5F46 - chains A and B; structure by X-ray diffraction, 1.85 A resolution.

Chain A (and B):
Protein: aminoglycoside acetyltransferase meta-AAC0020
Source organism: uncultured bacterium
Notes: chain B of this document is another copy of the same molecule, construct and numbering; everything in this record applies to it too
UniProt: A0A059WZ16 (A0A059WZ16_9BACT); numbering as in UniProt (aligned over 1-157)
Chain sequence (157 residues; row label = number of the first residue in the row):
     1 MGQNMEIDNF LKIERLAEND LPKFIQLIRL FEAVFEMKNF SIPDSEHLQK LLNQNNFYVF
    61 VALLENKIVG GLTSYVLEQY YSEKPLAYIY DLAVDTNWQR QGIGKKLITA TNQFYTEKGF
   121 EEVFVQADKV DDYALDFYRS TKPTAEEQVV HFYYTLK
Not modelled in the structure: 1-7 (chain B: 1-6)
From the paper describing this entry:
  - catalytic residues: Y90, D91, L92 (proposed by the authors, not directly observed)
  - mutagenesis - Y138A: abolished growth in response to heterologous resistance in E. coli
  - mutagenesis - D91A: abolished growth
  - mutagenesis - L92P, D131A: decreased growth
  - mutagenesis - D131A (40-fold): decreased catalytic activity on the four tested aminoglycosides
  - specificity-determining residues: F35, D128 (proposed by the authors, not directly observed)

How chain A and chain B interact:
Contacting residue pairs (159):
  F24(A) with Y80(B), hydrophobic
  I28(A) with Y80(B), hydrophobic
  F31(A) with Y80(B), hydrophobic; Y81(B)
  F35(A) with Y81(B)
  M37(A) with Y81(B), hydrophobic
  F40(A) with Y81(B)
  P43(A) with Y80(B); Y81(B); S82(B)
  D44(A) with E83(B)
  H47(A) with E78(B); Q79(B), hydrogen bond (side chain-backbone); S82(B), hydrogen bond (side chain-backbone); E83(B)
  L48(A) with Y80(B)
  K50(A) with E78(B), salt bridge
  L51(A) with E78(B); Q79(B); Y80(B), hydrophobic
  Q54(A) with E78(B)
  N56(A) with N56(B)
  F57(A) with Y80(B), hydrophobic
  T73(A) with Y80(B), hydrogen bond
  Y75(A) with L77(B), hydrophobic; E78(B), hydrogen bond (side chain-backbone); Y80(B)
  L77(A) with Y75(B), hydrophobic
  E78(A) with H47(B); L51(B); Q54(B); Y75(B), hydrogen bond (backbone-side chain)
  Q79(A) with H47(B), hydrogen bond (backbone-side chain); L51(B)
  Y80(A) with F24(B), hydrophobic; I28(B), hydrophobic; F31(B), hydrophobic; P43(B); L48(B); L51(B); F57(B), hydrophobic; T73(B), hydrogen bond; Y75(B); Y90(B); D91(B), hydrogen bond
  Y81(A) with F31(B); F35(B); M37(B), hydrophobic; F40(B); S41(B); P43(B); D91(B), hydrogen bond
  S82(A) with P43(B); H47(B), hydrogen bond (backbone-side chain)
  E83(A) with D44(B); H47(B)
  L86(A) with Y90(B)
  Y90(A) with Y80(B); L86(B)
  D91(A) with Y80(B), hydrogen bond; Y81(B), hydrogen bond
  N112(A) with Y154(B); L156(B)
  Y115(A) with L156(B)
  T116(A) with L156(B); K157(B)
  F120(A) with L156(B)
  E121(A) with T155(B); L156(B), hydrogen bond (backbone-backbone)
  E122(A) with Y153(B); Y154(B)
  V123(A) with Y153(B); Y154(B), hydrogen bond (backbone-backbone); L156(B), hydrophobic
  F124(A) with H151(B); F152(B); Y153(B), hydrophobic
  V125(A) with V150(B); H151(B); F152(B), hydrogen bond (backbone-backbone)
  Q126(A) with V150(B)
  A127(A) with V149(B); V150(B), hydrogen bond (backbone-backbone)
  D128(A) with E147(B); V149(B)
  K129(A) with K129(B); Q148(B), hydrogen bond (backbone-backbone); V150(B)
  L135(A) with V150(B), hydrophobic; F152(B), hydrophobic
  Y138(A) with F152(B), hydrophobic; Y154(B)
  R139(A) with F152(B)
  T141(A) with Y154(B), hydrogen bond
  P143(A) with F152(B), hydrophobic; Y153(B); Y154(B), hydrophobic
  T144(A) with Y153(B), hydrogen bond (backbone-backbone); Y154(B); T155(B), hydrogen bond (side chain-backbone)
  A145(A) with F152(B); Y153(B), hydrogen bond (backbone-backbone)
  E146(A) with V150(B); H151(B); F152(B)
  E147(A) with V150(B); H151(B), hydrogen bond (backbone-backbone)
  Q148(A) with K129(B), hydrogen bond (backbone-backbone); V149(B); V150(B)
  V149(A) with Q126(B); A127(B); D128(B); K129(B); Q148(B); V149(B), hydrogen bond (backbone-backbone); H151(B)
  V150(A) with V125(B); Q126(B); A127(B), hydrogen bond (backbone-backbone); L135(B), hydrophobic; E147(B); Q148(B)
  H151(A) with F124(B); V125(B); A145(B); E146(B); E147(B), hydrogen bond (backbone-backbone); V149(B)
  F152(A) with F124(B); V125(B), hydrogen bond (backbone-backbone); L135(B); Y138(B), hydrophobic; R139(B); P143(B), hydrophobic; A145(B); E146(B)
  Y153(A) with E122(B); V123(B); F124(B), hydrophobic; P143(B); T144(B), hydrogen bond (backbone-backbone); A145(B), hydrogen bond (backbone-backbone)
  Y154(A) with I108(B); N112(B); E122(B); V123(B), hydrogen bond (backbone-backbone); Y138(B); T141(B), hydrogen bond; P143(B), hydrophobic; T144(B)
  T155(A) with E121(B); T144(B), hydrogen bond (backbone-side chain)
  L156(A) with Y115(B); T116(B); F120(B); E121(B), hydrogen bond (backbone-backbone); E122(B)
  K157(A) with T116(B)
Also at the interface, not in a pair above, chain A (63 interface residues in all): S41, Y88, I108, K142
Also at the interface, not in a pair above, chain B (62 interface residues in all): Y88, K142

Summary:
63 residues of chain A and 62 residues of chain B are in contact; the contacts include 33 hydrogen bonds and 1
salt bridge. Polar pairs include K50(A)-E78(B), H47(A)-Q79(B) and H47(A)-S82(B). The paper reports catalytic
residues Y90(A), D91(A) and L92(A); L92P and D131A of chain A reduce growth; 4 substitutions were tested in
all.
Both chains are aminoglycoside acetyltransferase meta-AAC0020 (uncultured bacterium). Entry 5F46 (Crystal
structure of an aminoglycoside acetyltransferase meta-AAC0020 from an uncultured soil metagenomic sample,
apoenzyme form) was determined by X-ray diffraction (same publication as 5U08, 5F47, 5F48 and 5F49).
